6GL1 - chains A and B of the 3 polymer chains in the assembly; structure by X-ray diffraction, 2.62 A resolution.

Chain A:
Protein: MHC class I antigen
Organism: Homo sapiens
Reference sequence: E2G051 (E2G051_HUMAN); residues 1-274 here correspond to UniProt positions 22-295 (UniProt number = residue number + 21)
Sequence (274 residues; each row starts with the number of its first residue):
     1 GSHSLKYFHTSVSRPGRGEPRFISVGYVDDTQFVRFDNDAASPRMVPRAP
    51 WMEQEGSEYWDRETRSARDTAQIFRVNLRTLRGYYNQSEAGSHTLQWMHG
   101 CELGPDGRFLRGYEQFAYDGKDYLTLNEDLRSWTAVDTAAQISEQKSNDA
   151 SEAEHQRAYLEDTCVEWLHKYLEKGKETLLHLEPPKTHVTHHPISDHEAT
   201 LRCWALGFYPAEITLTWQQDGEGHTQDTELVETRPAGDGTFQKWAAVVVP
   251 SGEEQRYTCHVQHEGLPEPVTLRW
Cystine bridges: C101-C164, C203-C259
What the authors report for this chain:
  - conformationally variable residues (side-chain flip): H99

Chain B:
Protein: Beta-2-microglobulin
Organism: Homo sapiens
Reference sequence: P61769 (B2MG_HUMAN); residues 2-100 here correspond to UniProt positions 21-119 (UniProt number = residue number + 19)
Sequence (100 residues; each row starts with the number of its first residue):
     1 MIQRTPKIQVYSRHPAENGKSNFLNCYVSGFHPSDIEVDLLKNGERIEKV
    51 EHSDLSFSKDWSFYLLYYTEFTPTEKDEYACRVNHVTLSQPKIVKWDRDM
Cystine bridges: C26-C81
Construct notes: initiating methionine (1)
UniProt features mapped onto this chain:
  - modified residue: Q3 (Pyrrolidone carboxylic acid)
  - glycosylation: I2 (N-linked (Glc) (glycation) isoleucine), K20 (N-linked (Glc) (glycation) lysine), K42 (N-linked (Glc) (glycation) lysine), K49 (N-linked (Glc) (glycation) lysine), K59 (N-linked (Glc) (glycation) lysine), K92 (N-linked (Glc) (glycation) lysine), K95 (N-linked (Glc) (glycation) lysine)

Interface between chain A and chain B:
Contacting residue pairs (58):
  F8(A) - F57(B)  hydrophobic
  H9(A) - F57(B)
  T10(A) - F57(B)
  T10(A) - F63(B)
  V12(A) - S34(B)
  I23(A) - L55(B)
  V25(A) - D54(B)
  V25(A) - L55(B)
  V25(A) - S56(B)
  Y27(A) - S56(B)
  Y27(A) - Y64(B)  hydrogen bond
  Q32(A) - D54(B)  hydrogen bond
  R35(A) - D54(B)
  R48(A) - D54(B)  salt bridge
  S92(A) - M1(B)
  Q96(A) - H32(B)  hydrogen bond
  Q96(A) - F57(B)
  Q96(A) - W61(B)  hydrogen bond (side chain-backbone)
  Q96(A) - F63(B)
  W97(A) - F57(B)
  M98(A) - F57(B)  hydrophobic
  M98(A) - K59(B)
  M98(A) - W61(B)  hydrophobic
  Q115(A) - W61(B)
  F116(A) - W61(B)
  A117(A) - W61(B)  hydrophobic
  D119(A) - I2(B)
  D119(A) - H32(B)
  G120(A) - I2(B)
  G120(A) - H32(B)
  G120(A) - W61(B)
  K121(A) - I2(B)
  D122(A) - W61(B)  hydrogen bond
  T190(A) - D99(B)  hydrogen bond
  H192(A) - D99(B)  salt bridge
  R202(A) - D99(B)  salt bridge
  W204(A) - D99(B)
  W204(A) - M100(B)
  L206(A) - P15(B)  hydrophobic
  V231(A) - Q9(B)
  E232(A) - K7(B)  salt bridge
  E232(A) - Q9(B)  hydrogen bond (backbone-side chain)
  E232(A) - S29(B)  hydrogen bond
  R234(A) - Q9(B)  hydrogen bond
  R234(A) - Y11(B)
  R234(A) - M100(B)  hydrogen bond (side chain-backbone)
  P235(A) - Y11(B)  hydrogen bond (backbone-side chain)
  P235(A) - N25(B)
  P235(A) - Y27(B)
  A236(A) - R13(B)  hydrogen bond (backbone-side chain)
  A236(A) - N25(B)  hydrogen bond (backbone-side chain)
  G237(A) - R13(B)  hydrogen bond (backbone-side chain)
  G237(A) - L66(B)
  D238(A) - R13(B)
  Q242(A) - Y11(B)
  Q242(A) - S12(B)  hydrogen bond (side chain-backbone)
  Q242(A) - R13(B)  hydrogen bond (side chain-backbone)
  W244(A) - M100(B)  hydrogen bond (side chain-backbone)
Other interface residues (no listed pair), chain A (37 interface residues in all): T94, T233
Other interface residues (no listed pair), chain B (26 interface residues in all): S58, D60

Overview:
37 residues of chain A and 26 residues of chain B are in contact; the contacts include 17 hydrogen bonds and 4
salt bridges. Among the polar pairs are R48(A)-D54(B), H192(A)-D99(B) and R202(A)-D99(B). From the paper:
conformational variability at H99(A).
Here chain A is MHC class I antigen and chain B is Beta-2-microglobulin, both from Homo sapiens. Entry 6GL1
(HLA-E*01:03 in complex with the HIV epitope, RL9HIV) was determined by X-ray diffraction together with 6GGM,
6GH1, 6GH4 and 6GHN from the same study.
